PDB entry 9Q94 | electron microscopy, 5.80 A resolution (low resolution: residue-level contacts below are approximate; hydrogen-bond / salt-bridge calls are withheld) | chains 5 and M of the 14 polymer chains in the assembly

== Chain 5 ==
Name: Psp operon transcriptional activator
Source organism: Escherichia coli K-12
UniProtKB: P37344 (PSPF_ECOLI); numbering as in UniProt (aligned over 1-275)
Chain sequence (275 residues; row label = number of the first residue in the row):
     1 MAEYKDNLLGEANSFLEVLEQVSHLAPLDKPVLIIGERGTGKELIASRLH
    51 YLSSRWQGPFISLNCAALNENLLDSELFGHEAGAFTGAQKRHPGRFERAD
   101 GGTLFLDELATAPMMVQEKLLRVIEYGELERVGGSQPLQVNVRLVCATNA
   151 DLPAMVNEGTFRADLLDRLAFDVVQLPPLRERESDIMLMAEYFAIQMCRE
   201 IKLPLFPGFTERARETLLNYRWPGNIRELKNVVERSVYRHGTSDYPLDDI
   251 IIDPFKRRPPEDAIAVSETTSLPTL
Not modelled in the structure: 1, 259-275
Residues lining bound ligands:
  - ADP (adenosine-5'-diphosphate): Asn7, Leu8, Gly39, Thr40, Gly41, Lys42, Glu43, Leu44, Asn225, Ile226, Arg227
  - aluminium fluoride (AF3): Glu37, Arg38, Gly39, Asp107
From the paper describing this entry:
  - catalytic residues: Asn64, Asp107, Glu108, Arg162, Arg168 (citing earlier work)

== Chain M ==
Name: RNA polymerase sigma-54 factor
Source organism: Klebsiella pneumoniae
UniProtKB: A0A0N9UTC1 (A0A0N9UTC1_KLEPN); numbering as in UniProt (aligned over 1-477)
Chain sequence (477 residues; row label = number of the first residue in the row):
     1 MKQGLQLRLSQQLAMTPQLQQAIRLLQLSTLELQQELQQALESNPLLEQT
    51 DLHDEVEAKEVEDRESLDTVDALEQKEMPDELPLDASWDEIYTAGTPSGN
   101 GVDYQDDELPVYQGETTQTLQDYLMWQVELTPFTDTDRAIATSIVDAVDD
   151 TGYLTIQIEDIVDSIGDDEIGLEEVEAVLKRIQRFDPVGVAAKDLRDCLL
   201 IQLSQFAKETPWLEEARLIISDHLDLLANHDFRTLMRVTRLKEEVLKEAV
   251 NLIQSLDPRPGQSIQTSEPEYVIPDVLVRKVSGRWTVELNADSIPRLKIN
   301 QQYAAMGNSARNDADGQFIRSNLQEARWLIKSLESRNDTLLRVSRCIVEQ
   351 QQAFFEQGEEYMKPMVLADIAQAVEMHESTISRVTTQKYLHSPRGIFELK
   401 YFFSSHVNTEGGGEASSTAIRALVKKLIAAENPAKPLSDSKLTSMLSEQG
   451 IMVARRTVAKYRESLSIPPSNQRKQLV
Not modelled in the structure: 49-108

== Interface between chain 5 and chain M ==
Contacting residue pairs (5; chain 5 residue first):
  Trp56(5) - Gly411(M)
  Gln57(5) - Gly411(M)
  Leu72(5) - Lys2(M)
  Phe85(5) - Gln3(M)
  Thr86(5) - Gln3(M)
Interface residues without a listed pair, chain M (5 interface residues in all): Gly4, Gly412

== Overview ==
The chain 5/chain M interface involves 5 residues from each chain. Bound to chain 5: ADP and aluminium
fluoride. From the paper: catalytic residues Asn64(5), Asp107(5) and Glu108(5) among others.
Chain 5 is Psp operon transcriptional activator (Escherichia coli K-12) and chain M is RNA polymerase sigma-54
factor (Klebsiella pneumoniae); the structure, CryoEM structure of bacterial transcription intermediate
complex mediated by activator PspF containing nifH promoter DNA containing ..., was determined by electron
microscopy together with 9Q91, 9Q92, 9Q93, 9Q95, 9Q96, 9Q97 and 9Q98 from the same study.
